Entry 9EYY (electron microscopy, 3.30 A resolution); this record covers chains A and B of the 3 polymer chains in the assembly.

== Chain A ==
Molecule: Capsid protein VP1
From: Human poliovirus 1 Mahoney
Reference sequence: P03300 (POLG_POL1M); residues 1-302 here correspond to UniProt positions 580-881 (UniProt number = residue number + 579)
Sequence (302 residues; each row starts with the number of its first residue):
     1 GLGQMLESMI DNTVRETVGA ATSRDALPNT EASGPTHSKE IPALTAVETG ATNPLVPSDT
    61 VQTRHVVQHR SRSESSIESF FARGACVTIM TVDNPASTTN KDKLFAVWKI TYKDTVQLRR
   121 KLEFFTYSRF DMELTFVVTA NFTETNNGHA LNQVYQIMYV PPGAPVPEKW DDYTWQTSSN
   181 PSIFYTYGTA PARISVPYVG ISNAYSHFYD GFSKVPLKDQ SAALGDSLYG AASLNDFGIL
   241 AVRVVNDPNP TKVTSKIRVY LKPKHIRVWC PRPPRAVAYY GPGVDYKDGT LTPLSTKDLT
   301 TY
Not modelled in the structure: 1-24
Differences from the reference sequence: engineered mutation Pro248 (His827 in P03300)
Curated features (UniProtKB/Swiss-Prot):
  - region: Gly1 to Ala21 (Amphipathic alpha-helix)
  - site: Tyr302 (Cleavage)

== Chain B ==
Molecule: Capsid protein VP0
From: Human poliovirus 1 Mahoney
Reference sequence: P03300 (POLG_POL1M); residue numbers follow UniProt; this construct covers 2-341
Sequence (341 residues; row label = number of the first residue in the row):
     1 MGAQVSSQKV GAHENSNGAY GGSTINYTTI NYYRDSASNA ASKQDFSQDP SKFTEPIKDV
    61 LIKTAPMLNS PNIEACGYSD RVLQLTLGNS TITAQEAANS VVAYGRWPEY LRDSEANPVD
   121 QPTEPEVAAC RFYTLDTVSW TKESRGWWWK LPDALRDMGL FGQNMYYHYL GRSGYTVHVQ
   181 CNASKFHQGA LGVFAVPEMC LAGDSNTTTM HTSYQNANPG EKGGTFTGTF TPDNNQTSPA
   241 RRFCPVDYLL GNGTLLGNAF VFPHQIINLR TNNCATLVLP YVNSLSIDSM VKHNNWGIAI
   301 LPLAPLNFAS ESSPEIPITL TIAPMCCEFN GLRNITLPRL Q
Not modelled in the structure: 1-3, 9-27, 42-79
Differences from the reference sequence: initiating methionine (1); engineered mutation Gly18 (Arg in P03300), Ala94 (Thr in P03300), Glu126 (Asp in P03300)
Curated features (UniProtKB/Swiss-Prot):
  - site (Cleavage): Asn69, Ser70, Gln341
  - lipidation: Gly2 (N-myristoyl glycine)
  - mutagenesis: Gly2 (G2A: 100% loss of myristoylation. Impaired viral assembly), Ala3 (A3D: 50% loss of myristoylation. Severe reduction in specific infectivity; A3G/L/V: No effect on myristoylation and virus growth; A3H: No effect on myristoylation ...), His264 (H264G/T: Complete loss of VP0 cleavage)

== How chain A and chain B interact ==
Residue-residue contacts (115; chain A residue first):
  Val47(A) - Ile266(B)  hydrophobic
  Glu48(A) - Gln265(B)
  Glu48(A) - Ile266(B)  hydrogen bond (backbone-backbone)
  Glu48(A) - Asn268(B)  hydrogen bond
  Glu48(A) - Thr271(B)
  Glu48(A) - Asn272(B)
  Thr49(A) - Ala98(B)
  Thr49(A) - Gln265(B)
  Gly50(A) - Val101(B)
  Gly50(A) - His264(B)
  Gly50(A) - Gln265(B)
  Thr126(A) - Glu198(B)
  Tyr127(A) - Glu198(B)  hydrogen bond
  Tyr127(A) - Val282(B)
  Tyr127(A) - Asn283(B)
  Tyr127(A) - Ser284(B)
  Ser195(A) - Ala37(B)
  Val196(A) - Ala37(B)
  Pro197(A) - Ala37(B)
  Ser202(A) - Ser284(B)
  Ser202(A) - Leu285(B)
  Asn203(A) - Ser284(B)  hydrogen bond (backbone-backbone)
  Ala204(A) - Ser284(B)  hydrogen bond (backbone-side chain)
  Ser206(A) - Ser284(B)  hydrogen bond
  Phe208(A) - Glu198(B)
  Tyr209(A) - Glu198(B)
  Tyr209(A) - Cys200(B)
  Tyr209(A) - His293(B)
  Asp210(A) - Lys150(B)  salt bridge
  Asp210(A) - Glu198(B)
  Asp210(A) - Met199(B)
  Asp210(A) - Lys292(B)
  Asp210(A) - His293(B)
  Asp210(A) - Asn294(B)  hydrogen bond (backbone-backbone)
  Gly211(A) - Lys292(B)
  Phe212(A) - Thr212(B)
  Phe212(A) - Ser213(B)
  Phe212(A) - Tyr214(B)  hydrophobic
  Phe212(A) - Ala217(B)  hydrophobic
  Phe212(A) - Asn218(B)
  Phe212(A) - Lys292(B)
  Ser213(A) - Lys292(B)  hydrogen bond (backbone-side chain)
  Val215(A) - Val291(B)  hydrophobic
  Val215(A) - Lys292(B)
  Val215(A) - Pro338(B)  hydrophobic
  Pro216(A) - Tyr214(B)
  Pro216(A) - Gln215(B)
  Pro216(A) - Pro338(B)
  Pro216(A) - Arg339(B)  hydrogen bond (backbone-backbone)
  Leu217(A) - Leu337(B)
  Leu217(A) - Arg339(B)  hydrogen bond (backbone-side chain)
  Lys218(A) - Leu337(B)  hydrogen bond (backbone-backbone)
  Lys218(A) - Pro338(B)
  Lys218(A) - Arg339(B)  hydrogen bond (backbone-side chain)
  Gln220(A) - Arg339(B)  hydrogen bond (backbone-side chain)
  Ser221(A) - Arg339(B)
  Asp226(A) - Arg241(B)  salt bridge
  Leu228(A) - Met210(B)
  Tyr229(A) - Lys150(B)  hydrogen bond
  Tyr229(A) - Met199(B)
  Tyr229(A) - Cys200(B)
  Tyr229(A) - Leu201(B)
  Tyr229(A) - Met210(B)  hydrogen bond (backbone-backbone)
  Tyr229(A) - Thr212(B)
  Tyr229(A) - Phe243(B)
  Lys264(A) - Ala37(B)  hydrogen bond (side chain-backbone)
  Lys264(A) - Ser38(B)
  Lys264(A) - Asn39(B)  hydrogen bond (side chain-backbone)
  His265(A) - Ser36(B)
  His265(A) - Asn39(B)
  His265(A) - Ala40(B)  hydrogen bond (side chain-backbone)
  Cys270(A) - Tyr104(B)  hydrophobic
  Pro271(A) - Phe262(B)
  Arg272(A) - Pro197(B)  hydrogen bond (side chain-backbone)
  Arg272(A) - Glu198(B)
  Arg272(A) - Asn252(B)  hydrogen bond
  Arg272(A) - Val261(B)
  Arg272(A) - Phe262(B)
  Pro273(A) - Thr254(B)
  Pro273(A) - Asn258(B)
  Pro273(A) - Val261(B)
  Pro273(A) - Phe262(B)
  Pro274(A) - Thr254(B)
  Arg275(A) - Asn252(B)  hydrogen bond (side chain-backbone)
  Ala276(A) - Gly253(B)
  Ala276(A) - Leu255(B)  hydrophobic
  Val277(A) - Gly253(B)
  Tyr280(A) - Asn206(B)  hydrogen bond (side chain-backbone)
  Tyr280(A) - Thr209(B)
  Pro282(A) - Thr209(B)
  Gly283(A) - Met210(B)
  Val284(A) - Cys200(B)  hydrophobic
  Val284(A) - Leu201(B)
  Val284(A) - Ala202(B)
  Val284(A) - Asn252(B)
  Asp285(A) - Ala202(B)
  Asp285(A) - Gly203(B)
  Asp285(A) - Thr208(B)
  Asp285(A) - Thr209(B)
  Asp285(A) - Met210(B)  hydrogen bond (side chain-backbone)
  Tyr286(A) - Ala202(B)
  Tyr286(A) - Asn206(B)  hydrogen bond (backbone-side chain)
  Tyr286(A) - Phe230(B)  hydrophobic
  Tyr286(A) - Cys244(B)  hydrogen bond (side chain-backbone)
  Tyr286(A) - Pro245(B)
  Tyr286(A) - Val246(B)  hydrogen bond (side chain-backbone)
  Tyr286(A) - Gly251(B)  hydrogen bond (side chain-backbone)
  Tyr286(A) - Gly253(B)
  Lys287(A) - Asn206(B)
  Asp288(A) - Asn206(B)
  Asp288(A) - Phe230(B)
  Asp288(A) - Pro232(B)
  Leu291(A) - Phe230(B)  hydrophobic
  Leu291(A) - Tyr248(B)  hydrogen bond (backbone-side chain)
  Leu291(A) - Leu249(B)  hydrophobic
Other interface residues (no listed pair), chain A (58 interface residues in all): Asp131, Tyr205, Lys214, Asp219, Ala222, Ser227, Gly230, Ala231, Gly281, Pro293, Leu294
Other interface residues (no listed pair), chain B (68 interface residues in all): Ala41, Asn99, Val196, Thr207, His211, Ala259, Ser286, Thr336

== In short ==
58 residues of chain A and 68 residues of chain B are in contact, with 28 hydrogen bonds and 2 salt bridges.
Polar pairs include Asp210(A)-Lys150(B), Asp226(A)-Arg241(B) and Glu48(A)-Asn268(B). Curated annotation
(UniProt) lists 3 mutagenesis sites on chain B.
Chain A is Capsid protein VP1 and chain B is Capsid protein VP0, both from Human poliovirus 1 Mahoney; the
structure, Poliovirus type 1 (strain Mahoney) native conformation stabilised virus-like particle (PV1 SC6b)
from a yeast expression ..., was determined by electron microscopy together with 9EZ0, 9F0K, 9F3Q, 9F59 and
9F5P from the same study.
